7FOX - chains A and B; structure by X-ray diffraction, 1.47 A resolution.

Chain A:
Molecule: Pre-mRNA-splicing factor 8
Organism: Saccharomyces cerevisiae S288C
Reference sequence: P33334 (PRP8_YEAST); residue numbers follow UniProt; this construct covers 1836-2090
Amino-acid sequence (258 residues; numbered 1833 to 2090; the number before each row is that of its first residue):
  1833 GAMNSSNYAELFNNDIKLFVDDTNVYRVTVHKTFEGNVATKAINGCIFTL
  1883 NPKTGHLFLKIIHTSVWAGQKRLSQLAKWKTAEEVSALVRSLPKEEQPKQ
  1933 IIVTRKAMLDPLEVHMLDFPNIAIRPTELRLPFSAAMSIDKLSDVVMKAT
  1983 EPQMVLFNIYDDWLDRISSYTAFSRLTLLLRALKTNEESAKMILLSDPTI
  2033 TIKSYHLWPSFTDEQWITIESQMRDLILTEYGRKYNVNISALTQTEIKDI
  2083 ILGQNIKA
Unresolved in the structure: 2070-2090
Differences from the reference sequence: expression tag (1833-1835)

Chain B:
Molecule: A1 cistron-splicing factor AAR2
Organism: Saccharomyces cerevisiae S288C
Reference sequence: P32357 (AAR2_YEAST); aligned to UniProt positions 1-317 over residues 1-317
Amino-acid sequence (308 residues; each row starts with the number of its first residue; note: 13 numbers in that range are skipped by the numbering (no residue carries them; nothing is unmodelled there); numbers below 1 keep their minus sign (Gly-3 is residue -3)):
    -3 GAMAMNTVPFTSAPIEVTIGIDQYSFNVKENQPFHGIKDIPIGHVHVIHF
    47 QHADNSSMRYGYWFDCRMGNFYIQYDPKDGLYKMMEERDGAKFENIVHNF
    97 KERQMMVSYPKIDEDDTWYNLTEFVQMDKIRKIVRKDENQFSYVDSSMTT
   147 VQENEL
   166 SSSSSDPAHSLNYTVINFKSREAIRPGHEMEDFLDKSYYLNTVMLQGIFK
   216 NSSNYFGELQFAFLNAMFFGNYGSSLQWHAMIELICSSATVPKHMLDKLD
   266 EILYYQIKTLPEQYSDILLNERVWNICLYSSFQKNSLHNTEKIMENKYPE
   316 LL
Unresolved in the structure: -3 to 0, 166-169
Differences from the reference sequence: expression tag (-3 to 0); conflict Ser166 (Leu153 in P32357), Ser167 (Lys154 in P32357), Ser170 (Asp in P32357)
Residues lining bound ligands: VI8 (3-{[(pyridin-3-yl)methyl]amino}benzoic acid): Tyr237, Ser240, Leu241, His244, Asp281, Ile282, Leu283, Leu284, Asn285, Val288
Curated features (UniProtKB/Swiss-Prot):
  - region: Leu261 to Ile282 (Leucine-zipper)
  - modified residue: Ser253 (Phosphoserine), Thr274 (Phosphothreonine)

Chain A / chain B interface:
Residue-residue contacts (17):
  Gln1907(A) with Met195(B); Leu199(B)
  Leu1908(A) with Met195(B), hydrophobic
  Trp1911(A) with Glu194(B); Met195(B), hydrophobic; Phe198(B), hydrophobic
  Asp1942(A) with Lys184(B), salt bridge; Phe198(B)
  Glu1945(A) with Lys184(B), salt bridge
  Val1946(A) with Ile189(B), hydrophobic; Glu194(B); Phe198(B), hydrophobic
  His1947(A) with Glu194(B), salt bridge
  Leu1949(A) with Lys184(B); Ser185(B); Arg186(B)
  Asp1950(A) with Arg186(B), salt bridge

Overview:
9 residues of chain A and 8 residues of chain B are in contact; the contacts include 4 salt bridges. Polar
contacts include Asp1942(A)-Lys184(B), Glu1945(A)-Lys184(B) and His1947(A)-Glu194(B). Bound to chain B:
compound VI8.
Here chain A is Pre-mRNA-splicing factor 8 and chain B is A1 cistron-splicing factor AAR2, both from
Saccharomyces cerevisiae S288C. Entry 7FOX (PanDDA analysis group deposition -- Aar2/RNaseH in complex with
fragment P08E08 from the F2X-Universal Library) was determined by X-ray diffraction (same publication as 5ST0,
5ST1, 5ST2, 5ST3, 5ST4, 5ST5 and 248 further entries).
